PDB entry 6LDW | X-ray diffraction, 1.60 A resolution | chains H and C of the 3 polymer chains in the assembly

Chain H:
Name: Fab heavy chain
Organism: Oryctolagus cuniculus
Notes: antibody fragment or engineered binder
Chain sequence (239 residues; each row starts with the number of its first residue):
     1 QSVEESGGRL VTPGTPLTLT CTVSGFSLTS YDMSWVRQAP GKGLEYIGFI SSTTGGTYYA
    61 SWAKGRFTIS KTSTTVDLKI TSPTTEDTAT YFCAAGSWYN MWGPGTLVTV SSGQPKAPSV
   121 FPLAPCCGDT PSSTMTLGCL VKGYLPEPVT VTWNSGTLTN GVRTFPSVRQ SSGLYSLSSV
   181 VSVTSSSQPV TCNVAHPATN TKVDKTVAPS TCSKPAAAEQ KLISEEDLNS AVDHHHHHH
Not modelled in the structure: 127-134, 185-188, 211-239
Disulfide bonds: C21-C93, C139-C192

Chain C:
Name: Ile-phe-glu-lys-phe-gly-M3L-gly-gly
Chain sequence (14 residues; each row starts with the number of its first residue):
     1 NPIFEKFGKG GTYP
Not modelled in the structure: 1-2, 12-14
Modified / non-standard residues: K9 (N-trimethyllysine; M3L)

How chain H and chain C interact:
Contacting residue pairs - 14 pairs, chain H then chain C:
  D32(H) with G8(C); K9(C)
  S34(H) with K9(C)
  Y46(H) with K9(C)
  F49(H) with G8(C); K9(C)
  S51(H) with G8(C), hydrogen bond (side chain-backbone)
  T53(H) with G8(C), hydrogen bond (side chain-backbone)
  G96(H) with K9(C)
  S97(H) with K9(C); G10(C), hydrogen bond (side chain-backbone); G11(C), hydrogen bond (side chain-backbone)
  W98(H) with G11(C)
  Y99(H) with K9(C)
Interface residues without a listed pair, chain H (12 interface residues in all): T54, Y58
Interface residues without a listed pair, chain C (6 interface residues in all): K6, F7

Summary:
Chain H and chain C form an interface of 12 and 6 residues respectively, with 4 hydrogen bonds. Polar pairs
include S51(H)-G8(C), T53(H)-G8(C) and S97(H)-G10(C).
Chain H is Fab heavy chain (Oryctolagus cuniculus) and chain C is Ile-phe-glu-lys-phe-gly-M3L-gly-gly; the
structure, Structure of antibody C9 in complex with methylated peptide, was determined by X-ray diffraction,
deposited together with 6LDX.
